Entry 6E9R (electron microscopy, 5.90 A resolution (low resolution: residue-level contacts below are approximate; hydrogen-bond / salt-bridge calls are withheld)); this record covers chains B and T of the 24 polymer chains in the assembly.

# Chain B (and T)
Protein: DHF46 filament
Source organism: synthetic construct
Notes: chain T of this document is another copy of the same molecule, construct and numbering; everything in this record applies to it too
Amino-acid sequence (171 residues; row label = number of the first residue in the row):
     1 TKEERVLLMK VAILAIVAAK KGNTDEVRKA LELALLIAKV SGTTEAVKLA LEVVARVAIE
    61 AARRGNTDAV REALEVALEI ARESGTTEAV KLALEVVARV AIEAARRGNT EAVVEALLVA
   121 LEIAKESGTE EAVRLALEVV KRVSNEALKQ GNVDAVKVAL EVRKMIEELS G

# How chain B and chain T interact
Pairs across the interface (5; chain B residue first):
  N145(B) - E3(T)
  K149(B) - E3(T)
  V153(B) - L33(T)
  K157(B) - E32(T)
  L160(B) - V40(T)
Other interface residues (no listed pair), chain B (6 interface residues in all): L148
Other interface residues (no listed pair), chain T (7 interface residues in all): L7, K10, L36

# Overview
6 residues of chain B face 7 of chain T across their interface.
Chain B and chain T are both DHF46 filament (synthetic construct); the structure, DHF46 filament, was
determined by electron microscopy, deposited together with 6E9T, 6E9V, 6E9X, 6E9Y and 6E9Z.
